PDB entry 8YT8 | electron microscopy, 3.50 A resolution | chains O and S of the 9 polymer chains in the assembly

# Chain O
Name: Beta-dystroglycan
Organism: Mus musculus
Reference sequence: Q62165 (DAG1_MOUSE); numbering as in UniProt (aligned over 492-780)
Sequence (289 residues; row label = number of the first residue in the row):
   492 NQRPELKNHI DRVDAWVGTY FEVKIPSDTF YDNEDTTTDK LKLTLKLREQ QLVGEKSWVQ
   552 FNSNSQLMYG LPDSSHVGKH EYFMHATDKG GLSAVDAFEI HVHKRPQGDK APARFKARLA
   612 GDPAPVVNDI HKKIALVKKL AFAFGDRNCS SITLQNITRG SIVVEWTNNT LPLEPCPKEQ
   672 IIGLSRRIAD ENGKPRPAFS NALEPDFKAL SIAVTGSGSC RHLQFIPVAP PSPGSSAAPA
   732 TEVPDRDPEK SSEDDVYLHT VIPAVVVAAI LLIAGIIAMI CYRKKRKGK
Cystine bridges: Cys-667/Cys-711
Covalently attached groups: N-acetylglucosamine (NAG) linked to Asn-639, Asn-647, Asn-659
Metal / ion sites: Ca2+: Asp-502, Asp-587, Ala-588 (shared with 1 residue of chain B; 1 residue of chain G)
Curated features (UniProtKB/Swiss-Prot):
  - motif: Arg-774 to Lys-780 (Nuclear localization signal)
  - site (Cleavage): Gly-651, Ser-652, His-713, Leu-714
  - glycosylation (N-linked (GlcNAc...) asparagine): Asn-639, Asn-647, Asn-659
From the paper describing this entry:
  - post-translational modification sites: Gly-651 to Ser-652 (citing earlier work)
  - mutagenesis - C667F: abolished expression
  - disease-associated variants - C667F: abolished expression

# Chain S
Name: Sarcospan
Organism: Mus musculus
Reference sequence: Q62147 (SSPN_MOUSE); residues 23-201 here = UniProt positions 23-201
Sequence (179 residues; row label = number of the first residue in the row):
    23 CRFPLLLALL QLALGIAVTV LGFLMASISP SLLVRDTPFW AGSIVCVVAY LGLFMLCVSY
    83 QVDERTCVQF SMKVFYFLLS ALGLMVCMLA VAFAAHHYSL LAQFTCETSL DSCQCKLPSS
   143 EPLSRAFVYR DVTDCTSVTG TFKLFLIIQM VLNLVCGLVC LLACFVMWKH RYQVFYVGV
Cystine bridges: Cys-128/Cys-137, Cys-135/Cys-157

# How chain O and chain S interact
Contacting residue pairs - 33 pairs, chain O then chain S:
  Pro-739(O) with Lys-138(S), hydrogen bond (backbone-side chain); Pro-144(S); Leu-145(S); Ser-146(S), hydrogen bond (backbone-backbone)
  Lys-741(O) with Leu-145(S); Ser-146(S), hydrogen bond (backbone-backbone); Arg-147(S)
  Ser-743(O) with Arg-147(S), hydrogen bond
  Asp-745(O) with His-118(S), salt bridge
  Leu-749(O) with Phe-115(S); His-118(S)
  His-750(O) with Arg-57(S)
  Pro-754(O) with Leu-111(S), hydrophobic
  Val-757(O) with Met-110(S), hydrophobic
  Ile-768(O) with Phe-187(S), hydrophobic
  Ala-769(O) with Trp-190(S), hydrophobic
  Cys-772(O) with Phe-187(S), hydrophobic; Trp-190(S), hydrophobic; Gln-195(S), hydrogen bond
  Tyr-773(O) with Trp-190(S); Tyr-194(S)
  Arg-774(O) with Tyr-194(S); Gln-195(S); Phe-197(S)
  Lys-775(O) with Gln-195(S)
  Lys-776(O) with Gln-195(S); Phe-197(S)
  Arg-777(O) with Phe-197(S); Val-199(S)
  Lys-778(O) with Val-196(S); Phe-197(S); Tyr-198(S); Val-199(S)
Other interface residues (no listed pair), chain O (22 interface residues in all): Glu-740, Ile-753, Val-758, Ile-761, Lys-780
Other interface residues (no listed pair), chain S (23 interface residues in all): Leu-106, Met-107, Ala-114, His-119, Gly-200

# Summary
The interface between chain O and chain S involves 22 residues on one side and 23 on the other; the contacts
include 5 hydrogen bonds and 1 salt bridge. Polar pairs include Asp-745(O)/His-118(S), Pro-739(O)/Lys-138(S)
and Ser-743(O)/Arg-147(S). From the paper: C667F of chain O abolishes expression; a modification site at
Gly-651(O).
Here chain O is Beta-dystroglycan and chain S is Sarcospan, both from Mus musculus. Entry 8YT8 (Cryo-EM
structure of the dystrophin glycoprotein complex) was determined by electron microscopy.
